6RQP - chain A; structure by X-ray diffraction, 1.80 A resolution.

== Chain A ==
Name: Bacteriorhodopsin
From: Halobacterium salinarum NRC-1
UniProtKB: P02945 (BACR_HALSA); residues 5-233 here correspond to UniProt positions 18-246 (UniProt number = residue number + 13)
Chain sequence (229 residues; each row starts with the number of its first residue):
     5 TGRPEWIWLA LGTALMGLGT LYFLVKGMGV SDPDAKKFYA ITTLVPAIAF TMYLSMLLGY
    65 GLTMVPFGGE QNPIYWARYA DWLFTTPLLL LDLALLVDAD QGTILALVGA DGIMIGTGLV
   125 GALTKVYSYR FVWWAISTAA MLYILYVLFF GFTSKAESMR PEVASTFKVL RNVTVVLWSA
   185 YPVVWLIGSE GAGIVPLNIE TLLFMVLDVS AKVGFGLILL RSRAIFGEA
Swiss-Prot annotation at these positions:
  - site: Asp85 (Primary proton acceptor)
  - modified residue: Lys216 (N6-(retinylidene)lysine)
Covalent attachments: retinal (RET) linked to Lys216
Small-molecule neighbours:
  - lipid fragment (LI1; 1-[2,6,10.14-tetramethyl-hexadecan-16-yl]-2-[2,10,14-trimethylhexadecan-16-yl]glycerol), molecule 1: Ala14, Thr17, Ala18, Leu22, Phe54, Leu61
  - lipid fragment (LI1), molecule 2: Thr67, Trp80, Ala84, Leu87, Phe88, Leu123, Leu127
  - lipid fragment (LI1), molecule 3: Phe153, Asn176, Val179, Val180, Ser183, Ala184, Val187
  - retinal (RET): Tyr83, Trp86, Thr89, Thr90, Leu93, Met118, Ile119, Gly122, Trp138, Ser141, Thr142, Met145, Trp182, Tyr185, Pro186, Trp189, Asp212, Ala215

== Overview ==
Bound to chain A: 3 copies of lipid fragment. Covalently linked retinal: at Lys216.
Chain A is Bacteriorhodopsin (Halobacterium salinarum NRC-1); the structure, Steady-state-SMX dark state
structure of bacteriorhodopsin, was determined by X-ray diffraction (same publication as 6RNJ, 6RPH and 6RQO).
